Entry 6YS8 (electron microscopy, 3.90 A resolution); this record covers chains A and E of the 7 polymer chains in the assembly.

Chain A:
Molecule: GldM
From: Flavobacterium johnsoniae
UniProt: Q5EGM3 (Q5EGM3_FLAJO); residues 1-513 here = UniProt positions 1-513
Chain sequence (513 residues; numbered 1 to 513; the number before each row is that of its first residue):
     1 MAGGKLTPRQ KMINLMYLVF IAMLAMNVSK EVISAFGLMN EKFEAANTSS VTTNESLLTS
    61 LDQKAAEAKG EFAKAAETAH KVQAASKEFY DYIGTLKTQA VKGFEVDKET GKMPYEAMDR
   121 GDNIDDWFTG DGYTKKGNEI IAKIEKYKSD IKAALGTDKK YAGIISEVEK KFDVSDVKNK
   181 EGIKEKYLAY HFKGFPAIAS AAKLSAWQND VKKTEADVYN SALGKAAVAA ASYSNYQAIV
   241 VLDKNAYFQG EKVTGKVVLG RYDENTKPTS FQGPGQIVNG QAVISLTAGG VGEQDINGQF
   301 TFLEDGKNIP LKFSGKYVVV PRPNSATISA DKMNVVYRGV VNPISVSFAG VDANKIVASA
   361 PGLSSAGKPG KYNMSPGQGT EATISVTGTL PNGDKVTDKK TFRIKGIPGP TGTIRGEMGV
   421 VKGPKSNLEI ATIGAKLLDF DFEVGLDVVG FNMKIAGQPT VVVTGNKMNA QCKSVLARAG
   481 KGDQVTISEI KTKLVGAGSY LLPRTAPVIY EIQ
Disordered / not traced: 1-6, 225-513

Chain E:
Molecule: GldL
From: Flavobacterium johnsoniae
UniProt: Q5EGM4 (Q5EGM4_FLAJO); residue numbers follow UniProt; this construct covers 1-215
Chain sequence (215 residues; each row starts with the number of its first residue):
     1 MALLSKKVMN FAYGMGAAVV IVGALFKITH FEIGPLTGTV MLSIGLLTEA LIFALSAFEP
    61 VEDELDWTLV YPELANGQAR KKEAKAETAT DAQGLLSQKL DAMLKEAKVD GELMASLGNS
   121 IKNFEGAAKA ISPTVDSIAG QKKYAEEMSM AAAQMESLNS LYKVQLESAS RNAQANSEIA
   181 ENAAKLKEQM ASMTANIASL NSVYGGMLSA MSNKG
Disordered / not traced: 1-2, 63-215

Chain A / chain E interface:
Contacting residue pairs (18):
  Pro8(A) with Tyr13(E), hydrogen bond (backbone-side chain)
  Arg9(A) with Tyr13(E); Phe53(E)
  Lys11(A) with Tyr13(E)
  Met12(A) with Glu49(E); Ile52(E), hydrophobic
  Ile13(A) with Phe53(E), hydrophobic
  Leu15(A) with Ala17(E), hydrophobic; Ile21(E), hydrophobic
  Met16(A) with Leu46(E), hydrophobic
  Val19(A) with Ile21(E), hydrophobic; Ala24(E), hydrophobic
  Ala22(A) with Ile28(E)
  Met23(A) with Ile28(E), hydrophobic
  Met26(A) with Ile28(E)
  Asn27(A) with His30(E), hydrogen bond (backbone-side chain)
  Ser29(A) with His30(E)
  Lys30(A) with Phe31(E)
Other interface residues (no listed pair), chain A (17 interface residues in all): Thr7, Gln10, Val28
Other interface residues (no listed pair), chain E (15 interface residues in all): Val20, Thr29, Leu42, Ser56

In short:
Chain A and chain E form an interface of 17 and 15 residues respectively; the contacts include 2 hydrogen
bonds. Among the polar pairs are Pro8(A)-Tyr13(E) and Asn27(A)-His30(E).
Chain A is GldM and chain E is GldL, both from Flavobacterium johnsoniae; the structure, Structure of GldLM,
the proton-powered motor that drives protein transport and gliding motility, was determined by electron
microscopy.
